Entry 1CKB (X-ray diffraction, 1.90 A resolution); this record covers chains A and B.

[Chain A]
Name: C-crk N-terminal SH3 domain
Organism: Mus musculus
UniProt: Q64010 (CRK_MOUSE); residues 134-190 here = UniProt positions 134-190
Chain sequence (57 residues; row label = number of the first residue in the row):
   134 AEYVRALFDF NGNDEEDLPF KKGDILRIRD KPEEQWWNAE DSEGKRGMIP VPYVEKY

[Chain B]
Name: Sos peptide (pro-pro-pro-val-pro-pro-arg-arg-arg-arg)
Organism: Homo sapiens
Chain sequence (10 residues; row label = number of the first residue in the row):
     1 PPPVPPRRRR
Disordered / not traced: 9-10

[Chain A / chain B interface]
Residue-residue contacts (19; chain A residue first):
  Phe141(A) with Pro1(B), hydrophobic; Pro2(B)
  Asp147(A) with Arg7(B), salt bridge
  Glu149(A) with Arg7(B), salt bridge
  Asp150(A) with Arg7(B), salt bridge
  Glu166(A) with Pro6(B); Arg7(B); Arg8(B), hydrogen bond (side chain-backbone)
  Gln168(A) with Pro5(B)
  Trp169(A) with Val4(B), hydrophobic; Pro5(B), hydrogen bond (side chain-backbone); Pro6(B), hydrogen bond (side chain-backbone); Arg7(B)
  Pro183(A) with Pro5(B)
  Pro185(A) with Pro2(B); Pro5(B)
  Tyr186(A) with Pro1(B); Pro2(B), hydrogen bond (side chain-backbone); Val4(B)
Other interface residues (no listed pair), chain A (13 interface residues in all): Phe143, Asn146, Met181
Other interface residues (no listed pair), chain B (8 interface residues in all): Pro3

[Summary]
13 residues of chain A and 8 residues of chain B are in contact, with 4 hydrogen bonds and 3 salt bridges.
Among the polar pairs are Asp147(A)-Arg7(B), Glu149(A)-Arg7(B) and Asp150(A)-Arg7(B).
Here chain A is C-crk N-terminal SH3 domain (Mus musculus) and chain B is Sos peptide
(pro-pro-pro-val-pro-pro-arg-arg-arg-arg) (Homo sapiens). Entry 1CKB (Structural basis for the specific
interaction of lysine-containing proline-rich peptides with the N-terminal SH3 domain of ...) was determined
by X-ray diffraction, deposited together with 1CKA.
